Entry 7JR9 (electron microscopy, 2.95 A resolution); this record covers chains A and C of the 7 polymer chains in the assembly.

[Chain A]
Name: Radial spoke protein 9
Source organism: Chlamydomonas reinhardtii
UniProt: Q27YU5 (Q27YU5_CHLRE); numbering as in UniProt (aligned over 1-269)
Amino-acid sequence (269 residues; numbered 1 to 269; the number before each row is that of its first residue):
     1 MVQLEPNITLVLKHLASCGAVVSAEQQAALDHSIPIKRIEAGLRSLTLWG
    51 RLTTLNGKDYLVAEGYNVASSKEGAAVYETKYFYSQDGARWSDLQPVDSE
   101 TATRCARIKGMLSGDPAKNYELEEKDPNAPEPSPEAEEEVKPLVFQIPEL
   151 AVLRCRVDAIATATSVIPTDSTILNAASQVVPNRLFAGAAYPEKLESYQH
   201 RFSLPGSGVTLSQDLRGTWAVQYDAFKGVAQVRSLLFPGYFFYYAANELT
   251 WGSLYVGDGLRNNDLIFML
Not modelled in the structure: 1, 128-141
Disulfide bonds: Cys105-Cys155
What the authors report for this chain:
  - mutagenesis - Y244R, R261DEL: decreased stability

[Chain C]
Name: Flagellar radial spoke protein 4
Source organism: Chlamydomonas reinhardtii
UniProt: Q01656 (RSP4_CHLRE); residue numbers follow UniProt; this construct covers 1-465
Amino-acid sequence (486 residues; row label = number of the first residue in the row; numbers below 1 keep their minus sign (Met-20 is residue -20)):
   -20 MGSSHHHHHHGGSAENLYFQGMAAVDSVAQALAYLQVHSPQDGTSMYDHL
    30 VKLVSKVLEDQPKNAVDLLETSLLVKKSTFDPKESSPLVPIPVAPDATQT
    80 QAAVSIFGDPELPINPATGEPVPADPPNEFEAENMLGAAAVLDCLGVGLG
   130 RELGVNIALAAKRIGEDPKLAVRSVRFFGKFLGLYSDYFVFEVAFKKEAA
   180 KEAAPAAPAPERVEGEAASSSAPEVPVEEPGKGANKFTYLVCSSLGGPLT
   230 RLPDVTPAQVKASRRIKKLLTGRLTSHVSTYPAFPGNEANYLRALIARIS
   280 AATVVAPSDLFSLNDETGELERAEDWEPPAGREMAAPTAWVHVRPHLKSQ
   330 GRCEVHKRELPEDADEDEFYNEDELEEGPDLLAALEEDAQLPGEQAAWTP
   380 IYSSASEAVKTQAGGLRSLVWPGAVCGGRGSEWTCVYVGWGVKNAPFVPL
   430 PPPPVAQEFAWGEVETQELELKPAPPPPEEEAEADE
Not modelled in the structure: -20 to 72, 92-103, 176-208, 327-357, 429-465
Construct notes: expression tag (-20 to 0)
What the authors report for this chain:
  - mutagenesis - F170P, G251E: decreased stability

[How chain A and chain C interact]
Pairs across the interface (51):
  Ala16(A) - Leu128(C)
  Ser17(A) - Leu128(C)
  Ser17(A) - Leu132(C)
  Ser17(A) - Lys159(C)  hydrogen bond (backbone-side chain)
  Cys18(A) - Leu161(C)
  Gly19(A) - Gly127(C)
  Val21(A) - Gly125(C)
  Val21(A) - Val126(C)  hydrophobic
  Val21(A) - Gly127(C)
  Ser23(A) - Cys123(C)  hydrogen bond (side chain-backbone)
  Ser23(A) - Gly125(C)
  Ser23(A) - Ser382(C)
  Ala24(A) - Asp122(C)  hydrogen bond (backbone-backbone)
  Glu25(A) - Ser382(C)
  Glu25(A) - Ser383(C)
  Glu25(A) - Ala384(C)
  Arg51(A) - Gly125(C)
  Arg51(A) - Arg396(C)
  Thr53(A) - Arg396(C)
  Leu55(A) - Gln374(C)
  Leu55(A) - Thr378(C)
  Leu55(A) - Pro379(C)
  Asn56(A) - Tyr381(C)
  Gly57(A) - Pro379(C)
  Asp59(A) - Arg396(C)  salt bridge
  Asp87(A) - Ala384(C)
  Met111(A) - Leu398(C)  hydrophobic
  Ala220(A) - Leu163(C)
  Gln222(A) - Gly162(C)  hydrogen bond (side chain-backbone)
  Gln222(A) - Tyr164(C)
  Gln222(A) - Ser165(C)
  Gln222(A) - Asp166(C)  hydrogen bond
  Ala225(A) - Pro74(C)
  Phe226(A) - Asp75(C)
  Phe226(A) - Ala76(C)  hydrophobic
  Phe226(A) - Thr79(C)
  Arg233(A) - Leu161(C)
  Arg233(A) - Gly162(C)  hydrogen bond (side chain-backbone)
  Arg233(A) - Asp166(C)  salt bridge
  Arg233(A) - Trp419(C)
  Leu235(A) - Leu163(C)  hydrophobic
  Leu235(A) - Leu248(C)  hydrophobic
  Asp264(A) - Lys246(C)  salt bridge
  Asp264(A) - Phe426(C)
  Phe267(A) - Lys246(C)
  Phe267(A) - Lys247(C)
  Phe267(A) - Phe426(C)  hydrophobic
  Met268(A) - Lys246(C)
  Met268(A) - Lys247(C)
  Met268(A) - Leu248(C)  hydrogen bond (backbone-backbone)
  Leu269(A) - Lys247(C)
Also at the interface, not in a pair above, chain A (35 interface residues in all): Lys13, Val22, Thr54, Gln86, Val221, Asp224, Lys227, Pro238, Phe241
Also at the interface, not in a pair above, chain C (39 interface residues in all): Gln78, Leu124, Gly129, Glu131, Val417, Val421, Pro428

[In short]
35 residues of chain A and 39 residues of chain C are in contact; the contacts include 7 hydrogen bonds and 3
salt bridges. Polar contacts include Asp59(A)-Arg396(C), Arg233(A)-Asp166(C) and Asp264(A)-Lys246(C). From the
paper: Y244R and R261DEL of chain A reduce stability; F170P and G251E of chain C reduce stability.
Chain A is Radial spoke protein 9 and chain C is Flagellar radial spoke protein 4, both from Chlamydomonas
reinhardtii; the structure, Chlamydomonas reinhardtii radial spoke minimal head complex, was determined by
electron microscopy together with 7JRJ from the same study.
